Entry 7BJW (X-ray diffraction, 1.40 A resolution); this record covers chains A and P.

[Chain A]
Molecule: 14-3-3 protein sigma
Source organism: Homo sapiens
Reference sequence: P31947 (1433S_HUMAN); residues 1-248 here = UniProt positions 1-248
Chain sequence (253 residues; numbered -4 to 248; the number before each row is that of its first residue; numbers below 1 keep their minus sign (Gly-4 is residue -4)):
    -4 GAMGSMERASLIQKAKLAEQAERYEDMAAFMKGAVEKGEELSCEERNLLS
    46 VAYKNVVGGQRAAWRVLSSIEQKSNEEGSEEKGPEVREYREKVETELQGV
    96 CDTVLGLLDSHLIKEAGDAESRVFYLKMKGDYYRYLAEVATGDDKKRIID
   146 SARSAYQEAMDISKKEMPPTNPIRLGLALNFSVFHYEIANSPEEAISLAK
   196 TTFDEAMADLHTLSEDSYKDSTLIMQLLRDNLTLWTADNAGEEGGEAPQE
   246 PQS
Not modelled in the structure: -4, 71-74, 232-248
Construct notes: expression tag (-4 to 0)
Modified residues: Cys38 (S-hydroxycysteine; CSO)
UniProt features mapped onto this chain:
  - site (Interaction with phosphoserine on interacting protein): Arg56, Arg129
  - modified residue (Phosphoserine): Ser5, Ser74, Ser248
Covalently attached groups: compound TZW linked to Lys122
Ligand contacts: TZW (4-nitro-3-(4-oxidanylpiperidin-1-yl)benzaldehyde): Asn42, Ser45, Val46, Pro167, Ile168, Gly171, Ile219
Reported in the primary citation:
  - binding site for TZW: Lys122

[Chain P]
Molecule: Transcription factor p65
Reference sequence: Q04206 (TF65_HUMAN); residue numbers follow UniProt; this construct covers 39-51
Chain sequence (13 residues; each row starts with the number of its first residue):
    39 EGRSAGSIPGRRS
Not modelled in the structure: 39-42
Construct notes: conflict Arg49 (Glu in Q04206)
Modified residues: Ser45 (phosphoserine; SEP)
Ligand contacts: TZW (4-nitro-3-(4-oxidanylpiperidin-1-yl)benzaldehyde): Ile46, Pro47, Gly48, Arg49
Reported in the primary citation:
  - binding site for TZW: Pro47, Gly48, Arg49

[Chain A / chain P interface]
Pairs across the interface - 29 pairs, chain A then chain P:
  Glu14(A) - Arg49(P)  salt bridge
  Glu14(A) - Ser51(P)
  Gln15(A) - Ser51(P)
  Glu17(A) - Ser51(P)
  Tyr19(A) - Ser51(P)
  Glu39(A) - Arg49(P)  salt bridge
  Asn42(A) - Arg49(P)
  Leu43(A) - Arg49(P)
  Val46(A) - Arg49(P)
  Lys49(A) - Ser45(P)
  Lys49(A) - Ile46(P)
  Arg56(A) - Ser45(P)
  Lys122(A) - Ile46(P)
  Arg129(A) - Ser45(P)
  Tyr130(A) - Ser45(P)
  Gly171(A) - Ile46(P)
  Leu174(A) - Gly44(P)
  Leu174(A) - Ser45(P)
  Leu174(A) - Ile46(P)
  Asn175(A) - Ser45(P)
  Asn175(A) - Ile46(P)  hydrogen bond (side chain-backbone)
  Val178(A) - Gly44(P)
  Glu182(A) - Ala43(P)  hydrogen bond (side chain-backbone)
  Ile219(A) - Ile46(P)  hydrophobic
  Leu222(A) - Pro47(P)
  Asn226(A) - Ala43(P)
  Asn226(A) - Gly44(P)  hydrogen bond (side chain-backbone)
  Leu229(A) - Ala43(P)  hydrophobic
  Trp230(A) - Ala43(P)
Interface residues without a listed pair, chain P (8 interface residues in all): Gly48

[Overview]
The interface between chain A and chain P involves 23 residues on one side and 8 on the other, with 3 hydrogen
bonds and 2 salt bridges. Polar pairs include Glu14(A)-Arg49(P), Glu39(A)-Arg49(P) and Asn175(A)-Ile46(P).
Chain P binds compound TZW. From the paper: a binding site for TZW at Lys122(A) and Pro47(P) among others.
Here chain A is 14-3-3 protein sigma (Homo sapiens) and chain P is Transcription factor p65. Entry 7BJW
(14-3-3 sigma with RelA/p65 binding site pS45 and covalently bound TCF521-154) was determined by X-ray
diffraction together with 7BI3, 7BIQ, 7BIW, 7BIY, 7BJB, 7BJF and 54 further entries from the same study.
